1YA7 - chains H and I of the 21 polymer chains in the assembly; structure by X-ray diffraction, 2.30 A resolution.

== Chain H (and I) ==
Protein: Proteasome beta subunit
Source organism: Thermoplasma acidophilum
Notes: EC 3.4.25.1; chain I of this document is another copy of the same molecule, construct and numbering; everything in this record applies to it too
UniProtKB: P28061 (PSMB_THEAC); residues -7 to 203 here correspond to UniProt positions 1-211 (UniProt number = residue number + 8)
Chain sequence (217 residues; each row starts with the number of its first residue; numbers below 1 keep their minus sign (Met-7 is residue -7)):
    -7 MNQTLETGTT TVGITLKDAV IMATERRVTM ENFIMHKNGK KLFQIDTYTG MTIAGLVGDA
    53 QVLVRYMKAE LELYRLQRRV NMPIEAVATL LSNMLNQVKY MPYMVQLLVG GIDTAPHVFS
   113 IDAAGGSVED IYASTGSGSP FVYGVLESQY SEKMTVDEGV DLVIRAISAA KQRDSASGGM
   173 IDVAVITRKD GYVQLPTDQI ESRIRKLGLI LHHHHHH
Unresolved in the structure: -7 to 0, 204-209
Sequence notes: expression tag (204-209)
Curated features (UniProtKB/Swiss-Prot):
  - active site: Thr1 (Nucleophile)

== Chain H / chain I interface ==
Contacting residue pairs - 32 pairs, chain H then chain I:
  Met22(H) with Gln98(I)
  Phe25(H) with Ser131(I); Pro132(I), hydrophobic; Tyr135(I), hydrophobic
  Met27(H) with Gln98(I); Ser112(I); Asp122(I); Tyr135(I)
  His28(H) with Ser112(I); Val120(I); Asp122(I), salt bridge
  Lys29(H) with Glu139(I), salt bridge
  Leu48(H) with Lys91(I); Ala116(I), hydrophobic
  Val49(H) with Gly118(I)
  Gly50(H) with Asn88(I), hydrogen bond (backbone-side chain); Ala116(I); Gly117(I); Gly118(I)
  Asp51(H) with Asn88(I), hydrogen bond; Lys91(I), salt bridge
  Gln53(H) with Gly117(I); Gly118(I); Ser119(I), hydrogen bond (side chain-backbone)
  Val54(H) with Asn88(I)
  Arg57(H) with Thr81(I); Ser84(I), hydrogen bond; Asn85(I), hydrogen bond
  Met93(H) with Tyr92(I)
  Pro94(H) with Lys91(I), hydrogen bond (backbone-side chain); Tyr92(I), hydrogen bond (backbone-side chain)
  Met96(H) with Lys91(I)
Interface residues without a listed pair, chain H (17 interface residues in all): Val20, Gly31
Interface residues without a listed pair, chain I (19 interface residues in all): Ser126

== Summary ==
17 residues of chain H and 19 residues of chain I are in contact, with 7 hydrogen bonds and 3 salt bridges.
Among the polar pairs are His28(H)-Asp122(I), Lys29(H)-Glu139(I) and Asp51(H)-Lys91(I). From UniProt:
active-site residue Thr1(H) on chain H.
Chain H and chain I are both Proteasome beta subunit (Thermoplasma acidophilum); the structure, Implications
for interactions of proteasome with PAN and PA700 from the 1.9 A structure of a ..., was determined by X-ray
diffraction together with 1Z7Q, 1YAR and 1YAU from the same study.
